PDB entry 7O0N | X-ray diffraction, 1.89 A resolution | chains A and B

# Chain A (and B)
Molecule: ParB family protein
Source organism: Myxococcus xanthus (strain DK1622)
Notes: chain B of this document is another copy of the same molecule, construct and numbering; everything in this record applies to it too
UniProt: Q1CVJ4 (Q1CVJ4_MYXXD); residues 35-246 here = UniProt positions 35-246
Amino-acid sequence (212 residues; numbered 35 to 246; the number before each row is that of its first residue):
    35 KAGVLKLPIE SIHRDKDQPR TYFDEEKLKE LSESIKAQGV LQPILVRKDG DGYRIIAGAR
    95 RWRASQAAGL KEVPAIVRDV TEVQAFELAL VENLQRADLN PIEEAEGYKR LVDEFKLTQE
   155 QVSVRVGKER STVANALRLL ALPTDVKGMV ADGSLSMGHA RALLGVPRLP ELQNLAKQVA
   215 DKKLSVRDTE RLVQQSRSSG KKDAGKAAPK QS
Disordered / not traced: 35-37, 232-246
Sequence notes: engineered mutation Ala93 (Glu in Q1CVJ4)
Metal / ion sites: Mg2+: Glu126, Asn127 (together with CDP, Monothiophosphate)
Ligand contacts:
  - CDP (cytidine-5'-diphosphate), molecule 1: Arg54, Leu65, Ser68, Ile69, Gly73, Val74, Leu75, Gln76, Gly92, Ala93, Arg94, Arg95, Glu126, Asn127, Arg130
  - CDP, molecule 2: Gln76, Val125, Glu126, Gln129, Arg130, Ala131
  - Monothiophosphate (TS6): Gln52, Pro53, Arg54, Ile89, Ile90, Ala91, Gly92, Ala93, Ala123, Glu126, Asn127
UniProt features mapped onto this chain:
  - DNA-binding region: Gly199 to Arg221 (H-T-H motif)
  - binding site (CTP): Gln52, Arg54, Ser68, Gly73, Leu75, Gln76, Gly92, Arg94, Arg95, Glu126, Asn127, Arg130, Ala131
  - binding site (Mg(2+)): Glu126, Asn127
  - site: Gln52 (May stabilize catalytic product and decrease reverse reaction)
  - mutagenesis: Gln52 (Q52A: Greatly decreased CTPase activity in the presence of parS, still binds CTP and dimerizes, covers 175 kb segment of chromosomal DNA in vivo, forms larger than wild-type cellular patches ...), Arg54 (R54A: Binds but does not hydrolyze CTP, does not accumulate on parS DNA), Arg94 (R94A: Binds but does not hydrolyze CTP, does not accumulate on parS DNA), Arg95 (R95A: No longer binds CTP-gamma-S, no CTPase activity with parS, ParB is dispersed in the cytoplasm, 83% of cells have chromosome segregation defects ...), Glu126 (E126A: Still binds CTP-gamma-S, almost no CTPase activity with parS, ParB is dispersed in the cytoplasm with a few poor foci, 87% of cells have chromosome segregation defects ...), Asn127 (N127A: Slightly reduced binding of CTP-gamma-S, no CTPase activity with parS, ParB is dispersed in the cytoplasm, 90% of cells have chromosome segregation defects. Does not accumulate on parS DNA), Arg130 (R130A: No longer binds CTP-gamma-S, no CTPase activity with parS, ParB is dispersed in the cytoplasm, 79% of cells have chromosome segregation defects. Does not accumulate on parS DNA)
What the authors report for this chain:
  - conformationally variable residues (side-chain flip): Gln52, Phe57, Arg97
  - mutagenesis - Q52A: decreased catalytic activity on CTP
  - catalytic residues: Gln52 (proposed by the authors, not directly observed)
  - mutagenesis - R54A, R94A, R95A, E126A, N127A, R130A: abolished binding to DNA
  - mutagenesis - R54A, R94A, E126A, N127A: abolished catalytic activity on CTP
  - mutagenesis - R54A, R94A: unchanged binding to nucleotide
  - mutagenesis - R95A: abolished localization
  - mutagenesis - Q52A: decreased growth
  - mutagenesis - Q52A (k_off_ = 0.002 s-1): increased binding to CTP
  - mutagenesis - Q52A: increased localization

# Chain A / chain B interface
Pairs across the interface (103; chain A residue first):
  Asp51(A) with Arg144(B), salt bridge; Glu148(B)
  Gln52(A) with Arg144(B)
  Pro53(A) with Glu137(B)
  Arg54(A) with Ala131(B), hydrogen bond (side chain-backbone); Glu137(B)
  Thr55(A) with Glu137(B), hydrogen bond
  Tyr56(A) with Glu137(B)
  Lys61(A) with Arg130(B), hydrogen bond (side chain-backbone); Ala131(B)
  Glu64(A) with Gln129(B), hydrogen bond (backbone-side chain)
  Leu65(A) with Gln129(B), hydrogen bond (backbone-side chain)
  Ser68(A) with Val125(B); Gln129(B)
  Gln72(A) with Glu121(B), hydrogen bond; Leu122(B)
  Leu75(A) with Leu79(B); Arg112(B); Leu122(B), hydrophobic; Val125(B), hydrophobic
  Gln76(A) with Gln76(B); Pro77(B), hydrogen bond (side chain-backbone); Arg95(B), hydrogen bond; Glu126(B)
  Pro77(A) with Gln76(B), hydrogen bond (backbone-side chain); Ile110(B)
  Leu79(A) with Leu75(B)
  Arg94(A) with Arg130(B); Ala131(B)
  Arg95(A) with Gln76(B), hydrogen bond
  Ile110(A) with Pro77(B)
  Arg112(A) with Leu75(B)
  Glu116(A) with Glu148(B); Phe149(B)
  Val117(A) with Phe149(B), hydrophobic; Leu151(B), hydrophobic
  Gln118(A) with Gln72(B), hydrogen bond; Arg159(B)
  Phe120(A) with Gly141(B); Arg144(B); Leu145(B), hydrophobic
  Glu121(A) with Gln72(B), hydrogen bond; Leu145(B); Leu151(B); Arg159(B), salt bridge
  Leu122(A) with Gln72(B); Leu75(B), hydrophobic
  Leu124(A) with Gly141(B); Leu145(B), hydrophobic
  Val125(A) with Ser68(B); Leu75(B), hydrophobic; Arg159(B); Val160(B)
  Glu126(A) with Leu75(B); Gln76(B)
  Asn127(A) with Leu133(B)
  Leu128(A) with Lys61(B), hydrogen bond (backbone-side chain); Glu138(B); Tyr142(B)
  Gln129(A) with Glu64(B), hydrogen bond (side chain-backbone); Leu65(B), hydrogen bond (side chain-backbone); Ser68(B); Arg94(B); Val160(B), hydrogen bond (side chain-backbone); Gly161(B), hydrogen bond (side chain-backbone); Lys162(B)
  Arg130(A) with Lys61(B), hydrogen bond (backbone-side chain); Arg130(B); Ala131(B), hydrogen bond (side chain-backbone); Asp132(B), salt bridge
  Ala131(A) with Arg54(B), hydrogen bond (backbone-side chain); Arg94(B); Arg130(B), hydrogen bond (backbone-side chain)
  Asp132(A) with Arg54(B); Arg130(B), salt bridge; Asp132(B)
  Leu133(A) with Arg54(B); Asn127(B)
  Glu137(A) with Pro53(B); Arg54(B); Thr55(B); Tyr56(B)
  Glu138(A) with Leu128(B)
  Gly141(A) with Phe120(B); Leu124(B)
  Tyr142(A) with Leu128(B)
  Arg144(A) with Asp51(B), hydrogen bond (side chain-backbone); Gln52(B); Phe120(B)
  Leu145(A) with Phe120(B), hydrophobic; Glu121(B); Leu124(B), hydrophobic
  Glu148(A) with Asp51(B); Glu116(B)
  Phe149(A) with Glu116(B); Val117(B), hydrophobic
  Leu151(A) with Glu121(B)
  Arg159(A) with Glu121(B), salt bridge; Val125(B)
  Val160(A) with Val125(B), hydrophobic; Gln129(B), hydrogen bond (backbone-side chain)
  Gly161(A) with Gln129(B), hydrogen bond (backbone-side chain)
  Lys162(A) with Leu128(B)
Also at the interface, not in a pair above, chain A (49 interface residues in all): Val38
Also at the interface, not in a pair above, chain B (49 interface residues in all): Val38, Gln118

# In short
Chain A and chain B each contribute 49 residues to their interface, with 24 hydrogen bonds and 5 salt bridges.
Polar pairs include Asp51(A)-Arg144(B), Glu121(A)-Arg159(B) and Arg130(A)-Asp132(B). The paper reports the
catalytic residue Gln52(A); R54A, R94A and R95A of chain A, among others, abolish binding to DNA; 7
substitutions were tested in all.
Chain A and chain B are both ParB family protein (Myxococcus xanthus (strain DK1622)); the structure, Crystal
structure of a ParB E93A mutant from Myxococcus xanthus bound to CDP and monothiophosphate, was determined by
X-ray diffraction, deposited together with 7BNK and 7BNR.
